9FWZ - chains D and A of the 5 polymer chains in the assembly; structure by electron microscopy, 3.60 A resolution.

# Chain D
Name: Outer membrane usher protein FimD
Organism: Escherichia coli
Reference sequence: P30130 (FIMD_ECOLI); residues 1-833 here correspond to UniProt positions 46-878 (UniProt number = residue number + 45)
Amino-acid sequence (847 residues; numbered 1 to 847; the number before each row is that of its first residue):
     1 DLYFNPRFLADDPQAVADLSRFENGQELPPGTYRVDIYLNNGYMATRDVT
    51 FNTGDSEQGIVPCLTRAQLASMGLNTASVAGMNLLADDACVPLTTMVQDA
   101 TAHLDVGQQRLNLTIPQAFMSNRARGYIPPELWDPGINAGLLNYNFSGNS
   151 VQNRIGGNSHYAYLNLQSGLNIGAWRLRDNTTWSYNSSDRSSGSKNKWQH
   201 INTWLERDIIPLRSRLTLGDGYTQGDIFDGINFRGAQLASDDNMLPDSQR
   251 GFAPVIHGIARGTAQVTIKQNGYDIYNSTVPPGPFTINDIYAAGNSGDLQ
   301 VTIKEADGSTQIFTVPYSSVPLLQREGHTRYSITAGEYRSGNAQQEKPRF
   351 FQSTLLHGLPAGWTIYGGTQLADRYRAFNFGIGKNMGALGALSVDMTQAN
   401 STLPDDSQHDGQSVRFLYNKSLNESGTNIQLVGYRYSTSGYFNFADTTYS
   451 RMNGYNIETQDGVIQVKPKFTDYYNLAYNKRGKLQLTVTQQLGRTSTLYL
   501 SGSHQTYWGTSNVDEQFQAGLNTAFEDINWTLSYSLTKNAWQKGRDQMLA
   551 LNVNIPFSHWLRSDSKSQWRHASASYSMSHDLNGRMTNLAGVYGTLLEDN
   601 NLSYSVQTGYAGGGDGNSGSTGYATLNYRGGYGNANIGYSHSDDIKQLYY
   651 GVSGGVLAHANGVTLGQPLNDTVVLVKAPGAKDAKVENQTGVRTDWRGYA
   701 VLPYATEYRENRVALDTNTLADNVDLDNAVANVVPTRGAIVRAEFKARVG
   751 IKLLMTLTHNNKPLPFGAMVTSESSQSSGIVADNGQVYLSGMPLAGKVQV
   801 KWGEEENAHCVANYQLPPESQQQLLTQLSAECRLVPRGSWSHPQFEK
Not modelled in the structure: 1-115, 188-193, 454-477, 614-616, 804-808, 834-847
Construct notes: conflict Pro-348 (Thr393 in P30130); expression tag (834-847)
Disulfide bonds: Cys-810/Cys-832

# Chain A
Name: Type-1 fimbrial protein, A chain
Organism: Escherichia coli
Reference sequence: P04128 (FIMA1_ECOLI); residues 1-159 here correspond to UniProt positions 24-182 (UniProt number = residue number + 23)
Amino-acid sequence (160 residues; numbered 0 to 159; the number before each row is that of its first residue; numbering starts at 0):
     0 MAATTVNGGTVHFKGEVVNAACAVDAGSVDQTVQLGQVRTASLAQEGATS
    50 SAVGFNIQLNDCDTNVASKAAVAFLGTAIDAGHTNVLALQSSAAGSATNV
   100 GVQILDRTGAALTLDGATFSSETTLNNGTNTIPFQARYFATGAATPGAAN
   150 ADATFKVQYQ
Not modelled in the structure: 0-4
Construct notes: initiating methionine (0)
Disulfide bonds: Cys-21/Cys-61

# How chain D and chain A interact
Contacting residue pairs - 5 pairs, chain D then chain A:
  Gln-265(D) with Asn-126(A)
  Thr-267(D) with Asn-126(A)
  Asn-277(D) with Asn-126(A), hydrogen bond (side chain-backbone)
  Asn-554(D) with His-11(A), hydrogen bond
  Tyr-593(D) with His-11(A), hydrogen bond
Other interface residues (no listed pair), chain A (4 interface residues in all): Thr-9, Gly-127

# In short
The interface between chain D and chain A involves 5 residues on one side and 4 on the other, with 3 hydrogen
bonds. Polar contacts include Asn-277(D)/Asn-126(A), Asn-554(D)/His-11(A) and Tyr-593(D)/His-11(A).
Chain D is Outer membrane usher protein FimD and chain A is Type-1 fimbrial protein, A chain, both from
Escherichia coli; the structure, Cryo-EM structure of the type 1 pilus assembly platform as part of the
FimA-bound chaperone-usher pilus ..., was determined by electron microscopy.
